Entry 6OF5 (X-ray diffraction, 2.30 A resolution); this record covers chains B and D of the 4 polymer chains in the assembly.

== Chain B (and D) ==
Name: Fe(3+)-Zn(2+) purple acid phosphatase
From: Phaseolus vulgaris
Notes: EC 3.1.3.2; chain D of this document is another copy of the same molecule, construct and numbering; everything in this record applies to it too
UniProtKB: P80366 (PPAF_PHAVU); residues 7-432 here correspond to UniProt positions 34-459 (UniProt number = residue number + 27)
Amino-acid sequence (426 residues; each row starts with the number of its first residue):
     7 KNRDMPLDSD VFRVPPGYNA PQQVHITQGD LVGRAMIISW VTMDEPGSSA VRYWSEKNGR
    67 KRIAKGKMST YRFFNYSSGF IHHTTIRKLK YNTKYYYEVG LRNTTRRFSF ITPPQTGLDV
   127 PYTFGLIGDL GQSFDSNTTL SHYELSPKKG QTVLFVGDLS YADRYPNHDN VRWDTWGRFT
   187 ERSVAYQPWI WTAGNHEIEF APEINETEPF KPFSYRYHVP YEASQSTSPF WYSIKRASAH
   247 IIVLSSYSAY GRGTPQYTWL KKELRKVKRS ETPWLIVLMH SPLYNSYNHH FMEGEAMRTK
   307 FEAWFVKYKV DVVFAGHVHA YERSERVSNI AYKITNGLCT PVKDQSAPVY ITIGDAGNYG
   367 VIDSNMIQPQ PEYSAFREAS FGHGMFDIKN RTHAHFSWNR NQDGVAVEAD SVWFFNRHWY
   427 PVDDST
Unresolved in the structure: 7 (chain D: 7-8, 432)
UniProt features mapped onto this chain:
  - active site: H296 (Proton donor)
  - binding site (Fe cation): D135, D164, Y167, H325
  - binding site (Zn(2+)): D164, N201, H286, H323
  - glycosylation (N-linked (GlcNAc...) asparagine): N81, N109, N143, N211, N396
Glycans and other covalent adducts: N-acetylglucosamine (NAG) linked to N81, N109, N143, N396
Ion coordination: Fe ion: D135, D164, Y167, H325; Zn2+: D164, N201, H286, H323
Ligand contacts: N-acetylglucosamine (NAG; 2-acetamido-2-deoxy-beta-D-glucopyranose): Y24, M49, D50, E51

== Interface between chain B and chain D ==
Pairs across the interface - 21 pairs, chain B then chain D:
  D50(B) - N81(D)  hydrogen bond (backbone-side chain)
  E51(B) - F80(D)
  E51(B) - N81(D)
  P52(B) - F80(D)
  T76(B) - R78(D)  hydrogen bond
  Y77(B) - R78(D)  hydrogen bond (backbone-side chain)
  R78(B) - T76(D)  hydrogen bond
  R78(B) - Y77(D)
  R78(B) - S83(D)
  R78(B) - S84(D)  hydrogen bond (side chain-backbone)
  F80(B) - E51(D)
  F80(B) - P52(D)
  F80(B) - F86(D)
  N81(B) - D50(D)  hydrogen bond (side chain-backbone)
  N81(B) - E51(D)
  N81(B) - F86(D)
  S83(B) - R78(D)
  S84(B) - R78(D)  hydrogen bond (backbone-side chain)
  F86(B) - R78(D)
  F86(B) - F80(D)
  F86(B) - N81(D)

== In short ==
The chain B/chain D interface involves 11 residues from each chain; the contacts include 7 hydrogen bonds.
Among the polar pairs are D50(B)-N81(D), T76(B)-R78(D) and Y77(B)-R78(D). Chain B binds N-acetylglucosamine.
N-acetylglucosamine is covalently linked to N81(B), N109(B), N143(B) and N396(B).
Both chains are Fe(3+)-Zn(2+) purple acid phosphatase (Phaseolus vulgaris). Entry 6OF5 (The crystal structure
of dodecyloxy(naphthalen-1-yl)methylphosphonic acid in complex with red kidney bean purple acid phosphatase)
was determined by X-ray diffraction together with 6OFD from the same study.
